6AYT - chains A and D; structure by X-ray diffraction, 1.85 A resolution.

[Chain A (and D)]
Name: 5'-methylthioadenosine/S-adenosylhomocysteine nucleosidase
Organism: Campylobacter jejuni
Notes: EC 3.2.2.9; chain D of this document is another copy of the same molecule, construct and numbering; everything in this record applies to it too
UniProtKB: A0A1E7P7U4 (A0A1E7P7U4_CAMJU); residues 1-228 here = UniProt positions 1-228
Amino-acid sequence (238 residues; numbered -9 to 228; the number before each row is that of its first residue; numbers below 1 keep their minus sign (Met-9 is residue -9)):
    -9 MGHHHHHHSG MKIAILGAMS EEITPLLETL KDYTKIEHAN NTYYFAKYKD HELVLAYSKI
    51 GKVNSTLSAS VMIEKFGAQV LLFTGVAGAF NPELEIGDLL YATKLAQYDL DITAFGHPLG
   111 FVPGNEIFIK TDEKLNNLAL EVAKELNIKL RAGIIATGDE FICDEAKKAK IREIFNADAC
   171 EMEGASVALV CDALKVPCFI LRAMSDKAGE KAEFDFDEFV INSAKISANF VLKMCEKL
Disordered / not traced: -9 to -1
Differences from the reference sequence: initiating methionine (-9); expression tag (-8 to 0); conflict Asp40 (Asn in A0A1E7P7U4)
Ligand contacts:
  - 4EH ((3R,4S)-1-[(4-amino-5H-pyrrolo[3,2-d]pyrimidin-7-yl)methyl]-4-[(pyrazin-2-ylsulfanyl)methyl]pyrrolidin-3-ol), molecule 1: Ala8, Met9, Ile50, Val76, Ala77, Gly78, Glu150, Phe151, Ile152, Cys170, Glu171, Met172, Glu173, Arg192, Ser195, Asp196, Ala198, Phe206
  - 4EH, molecule 2: Ile102, Phe105, Pro113

[How chain A and chain D interact]
Pairs across the interface - 68 pairs, chain A then chain D:
  His28(A) with Glu64(D), salt bridge; Leu184(D)
  Ala29(A) with Ala183(D); Leu184(D), hydrophobic
  Asn30(A) with Ala183(D)
  Lys49(A) with Pro113(D); Gly114(D); Asn115(D), hydrogen bond
  Lys52(A) with Val53(D); Asp149(D), salt bridge
  Val53(A) with Lys52(D); Thr56(D); Gln97(D); Ser176(D); Leu179(D), hydrophobic
  Asn54(A) with Val112(D); Asn115(D), hydrogen bond; Leu179(D)
  Thr56(A) with Val53(D); Thr56(D); Leu57(D)
  Leu57(A) with Thr56(D); Ala183(D), hydrophobic
  Ser60(A) with Leu57(D); Ser60(D), hydrogen bond
  Val61(A) with Glu64(D)
  Glu64(A) with Glu64(D); Lys65(D)
  Lys65(A) with Glu64(D)
  Gln97(A) with Val53(D); Asp149(D)
  Asp99(A) with Asp149(D)
  Leu100(A) with Asp149(D)
  Asp101(A) with Asp149(D), hydrogen bond (backbone-backbone); Glu150(D); Phe151(D), hydrogen bond (backbone-backbone)
  Ile102(A) with Met172(D), hydrophobic
  Ala104(A) with Cys153(D), hydrophobic; Glu203(D)
  Phe105(A) with Phe151(D), hydrophobic; Glu203(D); Phe206(D), hydrophobic; Asp207(D)
  Val112(A) with Ile50(D); Asn54(D)
  Pro113(A) with Lys49(D)
  Gly114(A) with Lys49(D)
  Asn115(A) with Lys49(D), hydrogen bond; Asn54(D), hydrogen bond
  Asp149(A) with Lys52(D), salt bridge; Gln97(D); Asp99(D); Leu100(D); Asp101(D), hydrogen bond (backbone-backbone)
  Glu150(A) with Asp101(D)
  Phe151(A) with Asp101(D), hydrogen bond (backbone-backbone); Phe105(D), hydrophobic
  Cys153(A) with Ala104(D), hydrophobic
  Met172(A) with Ile102(D), hydrophobic
  Ser176(A) with Val53(D)
  Ala183(A) with Ala29(D); Asn30(D); Leu57(D), hydrophobic
  Leu184(A) with His28(D); Ala29(D), hydrophobic
  Glu203(A) with Phe105(D)
  Phe206(A) with Phe105(D), hydrophobic
  Asp207(A) with Phe105(D)
Also at the interface, not in a pair above, chain A (39 interface residues in all): Ile50, Gly51, Leu179, Val180
Also at the interface, not in a pair above, chain D (38 interface residues in all): Gly51, Val180

[In short]
Chain A and chain D form an interface of 39 and 38 residues respectively, with 9 hydrogen bonds and 3 salt
bridges. Among the polar pairs are His28(A)-Glu64(D), Lys52(A)-Asp149(D) and Lys49(A)-Asn115(D). Ligands of
chain A: compound 4EH.
Both chains are 5'-methylthioadenosine/S-adenosylhomocysteine nucleosidase (Campylobacter jejuni). Entry 6AYT
(Crystal structure of Campylobacter jejuni 5'-methylthioadenosine/S-adenosyl homocysteine nucleosidase (MTAN)
complexed with pyrazinylthio-DADMe-Immucillin-A) was determined by X-ray diffraction (same publication as
6AYM, 6AYO, 6AYQ, 6AYR and 6AYS).
